Entry 3E0M (X-ray diffraction, 2.40 A resolution); this record covers chains C and G of the 7 polymer chains in the assembly.

[Chain C]
Name: Peptide methionine sulfoxide reductase msrA/msrB 1
From: Streptococcus pneumoniae
Notes: EC 1.8.4.11, 1.8.4.12
UniProt: P0A3Q9 (MSAB1_STRPN); numbering as in UniProt (aligned over 1-312)
Amino-acid sequence (313 residues; each row starts with the number of its first residue; numbering starts at 0):
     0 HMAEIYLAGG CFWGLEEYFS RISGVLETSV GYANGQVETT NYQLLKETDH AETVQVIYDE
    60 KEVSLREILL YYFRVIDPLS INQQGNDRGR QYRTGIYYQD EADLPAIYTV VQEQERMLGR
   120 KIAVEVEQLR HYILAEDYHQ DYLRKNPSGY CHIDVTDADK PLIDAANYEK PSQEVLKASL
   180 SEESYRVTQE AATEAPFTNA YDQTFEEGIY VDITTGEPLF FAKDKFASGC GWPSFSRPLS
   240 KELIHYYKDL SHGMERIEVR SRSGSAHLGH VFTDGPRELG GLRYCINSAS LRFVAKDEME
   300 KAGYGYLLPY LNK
Differences from the reference sequence: expression tag (0); engineered mutation Leu238 (Ile in P0A3Q9)
From the paper describing this entry:
  - catalytic residues: Cys10, Cys150, Cys229, Cys284 (proposed by the authors, not directly observed)
  - binding site for Short peptide SHMAEI: Thr192, His266, His269, Cys284, Asn286
  - catalytic residues: Thr192, His266, His269, Asn286 (citing earlier work)

[Chain G]
Name: Short peptide SHMAEI
Amino-acid sequence (6 residues; each row starts with the number of its first residue; numbers below 1 keep their minus sign (Ser-1 is residue -1)):
    -1 SHMAEI
Not modelled in the structure: 3-4

[Interface between chain C and chain G]
Pairs across the interface - 15 pairs, chain C then chain G:
  Thr192(C) - His0(G)
  Pro195(C) - Ser-1(G)
  Trp231(C) - Ser-1(G)
  Trp231(C) - His0(G)
  Trp231(C) - Met1(G)  hydrophobic
  His251(C) - His0(G)  hydrogen bond
  Met253(C) - His0(G)
  Met253(C) - Met1(G)
  Arg255(C) - His0(G)
  Arg255(C) - Met1(G)  hydrogen bond (side chain-backbone)
  His269(C) - Met1(G)
  Phe271(C) - Met1(G)
  Phe271(C) - Ala2(G)
  Arg282(C) - Ala2(G)  hydrogen bond (side chain-backbone)
  Cys284(C) - Met1(G)  hydrogen bond
Interface residues without a listed pair, chain C (13 interface residues in all): Gly268, Ile285, Asn286

[In short]
13 residues of chain C and 4 residues of chain G are in contact; the contacts include 4 hydrogen bonds. Polar
contacts include His251(C)-His0(G), Arg255(C)-Met1(G) and Arg282(C)-Ala2(G). The paper reports catalytic
residues Cys10(C), Cys150(C) and Cys229(C) among others; a binding site for Short peptide SHMAEI at Thr192(C),
His266(C) and His269(C) among others.
Here chain C is Peptide methionine sulfoxide reductase msrA/msrB 1 (Streptococcus pneumoniae) and chain G is
Short peptide SHMAEI. Entry 3E0M (Crystal structure of fusion protein of MsrA and MsrB) was determined by
X-ray diffraction, deposited together with 3E0O.
